PDB entry 6AJL | X-ray diffraction, 3.23 A resolution | chains A and B

# Chain A
Molecule: Dedicator of cytokinesis protein 7
Source organism: Homo sapiens
Reference sequence: Q96N67 (DOCK7_HUMAN); residues 1801-2083 here correspond to UniProt positions 1832-2114 (UniProt number = residue number + 31)
Amino-acid sequence (290 residues; each row starts with the number of its first residue):
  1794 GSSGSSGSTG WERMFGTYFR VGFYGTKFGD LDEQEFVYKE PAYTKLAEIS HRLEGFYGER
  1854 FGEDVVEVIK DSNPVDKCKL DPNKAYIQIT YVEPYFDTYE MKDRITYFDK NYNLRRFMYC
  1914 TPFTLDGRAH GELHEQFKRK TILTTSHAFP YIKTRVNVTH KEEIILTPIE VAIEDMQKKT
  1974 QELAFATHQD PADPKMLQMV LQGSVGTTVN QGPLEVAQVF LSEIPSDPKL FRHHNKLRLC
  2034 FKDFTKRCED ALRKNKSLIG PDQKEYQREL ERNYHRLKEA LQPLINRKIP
Disordered / not traced: 1794-1804, 2080-2083
Differences from the reference sequence: expression tag (1794-1800); engineered mutation Tyr1836 (Ile1867 in Q96N67)
Swiss-Prot annotation at these positions:
  - modified residue: Lys1931 (N6-acetyllysine)

# Chain B
Molecule: Cell division control protein 42 homolog
Source organism: Homo sapiens
Reference sequence: P60953 (CDC42_HUMAN); residues 1-188 here = UniProt positions 1-188
Amino-acid sequence (195 residues; row label = number of the first residue in the row; numbers below 1 keep their minus sign (Gly-6 is residue -6)):
    -6 GSSGSSGMQT IKCVVVGDGA VGKTCLLISY TTNKFPSEYV PTVFDNYAVT VMIGGEPYTL
    54 GLFDTAGQED YDRLRPLSYP QTDVFLVCFS VVSPSSFENV KEKWVPEITH HCPKTPFLLV
   114 GTQIDLRDDP STIEKLAKNK QKPITPETAE KLARDLKAVK YVECSALTQK GLKNVFDEAI
   174 LAALEPPEPK KSRRS
Disordered / not traced: -6 to 0, 179-188
Differences from the reference sequence: expression tag (-6 to 0); engineered mutation Ser188 (Cys in P60953)
Swiss-Prot annotation at these positions:
  - motif: Tyr32 to Tyr40 (Effector region)
  - binding site (GTP): Gly10 to Thr17, Asp57 to Gln61, Thr115 to Asp118
  - modified residue: Tyr32 (Microbial infection: O-AMP-tyrosine), Thr35 (Microbial infection: O-AMP-threonine), Tyr64 (Phosphotyrosine)
  - glycosylation: Tyr32 (Microbial infection: O-linked (GlcNAc) tyrosine), Thr35 (Microbial infection: O-alpha-linked (GlcNAc) threonine)
  - natural variant: Tyr64 (Y64C: In TKS)
  - mutagenesis: Gly12 (G12V: Constitutively active. Interacts with PARD6 proteins. Does not inhibit filopodia formation. No effect on NR3C2 transcriptional activity), Thr17 (T17N: Constitutively inactive. Does not interact with PARD6 proteins. Inhibits filopodia formation. No effect on NR3C2 transcriptional activity), Tyr32 (Y32F: Abolishes AMPylation by Haemophilus IbpA), Gln61 (Q61L: Constitutively active. Interacts with PARD6 proteins)

# Interface between chain A and chain B
Pairs across the interface (84):
  Arg1806(A) with Asn26(B)
  Tyr1836(A) with Thr43(B); Met45(B), hydrophobic
  Lys1838(A) with Tyr23(B); Asn26(B); Thr43(B)
  Leu1839(A) with Asn26(B), hydrogen bond (backbone-side chain); Lys27(B)
  Ala1840(A) with Gln162(B), hydrogen bond (backbone-side chain)
  Glu1841(A) with Lys166(B)
  Lys1863(A) with Phe28(B); Ser30(B); Leu160(B)
  Asp1864(A) with Glu31(B)
  Ser1865(A) with Glu31(B), hydrogen bond
  Thr1883(A) with Lys27(B)
  Tyr1884(A) with Asn26(B); Lys27(B)
  Cys1913(A) with Lys27(B), hydrogen bond (backbone-side chain)
  Pro1915(A) with Glu31(B); Tyr32(B)
  Ala1922(A) with Ser30(B)
  His1923(A) with Pro29(B); Ser30(B); Tyr32(B), hydrogen bond (side chain-backbone); Pro34(B)
  Leu1926(A) with Val36(B), hydrophobic
  Gln1929(A) with Pro34(B)
  Lys1931(A) with Val33(B)
  Asp1968(A) with Thr35(B), hydrogen bond; Val36(B), hydrogen bond (side chain-backbone); Phe37(B)
  Met1969(A) with Phe37(B), hydrophobic
  Lys1972(A) with Phe37(B); Asp38(B)
  Ala1985(A) with Gln2(B), hydrogen bond (backbone-side chain)
  Asp1986(A) with Gln2(B); Thr3(B), hydrogen bond
  Lys1988(A) with Thr3(B); Lys5(B); Phe56(B); Gln74(B); Asp76(B), salt bridge
  Met1989(A) with Thr3(B); Ala41(B), hydrophobic; Thr52(B)
  Met1992(A) with Asn39(B), hydrogen bond (backbone-side chain); Tyr40(B); Gly54(B); Leu55(B), hydrogen bond (side chain-backbone); Phe56(B), hydrophobic
  Gln1995(A) with Asn39(B); Ser71(B), hydrogen bond
  Gly1996(A) with Phe37(B); Asp38(B), hydrogen bond (backbone-backbone); Asn39(B)
  Ser1997(A) with Phe37(B)
  Thr2000(A) with Asp38(B)
  Thr2001(A) with Asp38(B), hydrogen bond (backbone-side chain); Asp57(B); Ala59(B); Tyr64(B), hydrogen bond (backbone-side chain)
  Val2002(A) with Thr17(B); Asp38(B), hydrogen bond (backbone-side chain); Asp57(B); Thr58(B); Ala59(B)
  Asn2003(A) with Thr35(B); Val36(B); Phe37(B), hydrogen bond (side chain-backbone); Asp38(B), hydrogen bond; Tyr40(B), hydrogen bond
  Gln2004(A) with Thr35(B), hydrogen bond (side chain-backbone); Val36(B), hydrogen bond (backbone-backbone)
  Gly2005(A) with Val36(B), hydrogen bond (backbone-backbone)
  Pro2006(A) with Phe37(B), hydrophobic
  Phe2037(A) with Phe37(B), hydrophobic
  Asp2055(A) with Gln74(B), hydrogen bond
  Gln2056(A) with Pro73(B); Gln74(B)
  Glu2058(A) with Leu70(B)
  Tyr2059(A) with Leu70(B)
  Glu2062(A) with Leu67(B); Leu70(B)
Other interface residues (no listed pair), chain A (52 interface residues in all): Ala1835, Thr1837, Ser1843, Ile1862, Ile1882, Tyr1912, Pro1984, Pro1987, Gln1991, Val2009
Other interface residues (no listed pair), chain B (43 interface residues in all): Thr25, Pro50, Thr161

# Overview
Chain A and chain B form an interface of 52 and 43 residues respectively, with 23 hydrogen bonds and 1 salt
bridge. Among the polar pairs are Lys1988(A)-Asp76(B), Leu1839(A)-Asn26(B) and Ala1840(A)-Gln162(B). Curated
annotation (UniProt) lists 17 GTP-binding residues and 4 mutagenesis sites on chain B.
Chain A is Dedicator of cytokinesis protein 7 and chain B is Cell division control protein 42 homolog, both
from Homo sapiens; the structure, DOCK7 mutant I1836Y complexed with Cdc42, was determined by X-ray
diffraction together with 6AJ4 from the same study.
